Entry 7UWN (electron microscopy, 3.01 A resolution); this record covers chains A and G of the 7 polymer chains in the assembly.

== Chain A ==
Molecule: Interleukin-17A
Source organism: Homo sapiens
Reference sequence: Q16552 (IL17_HUMAN); residues 24-155 here = UniProt positions 24-155
Amino-acid sequence (170 residues; row label = number of the first residue in the row):
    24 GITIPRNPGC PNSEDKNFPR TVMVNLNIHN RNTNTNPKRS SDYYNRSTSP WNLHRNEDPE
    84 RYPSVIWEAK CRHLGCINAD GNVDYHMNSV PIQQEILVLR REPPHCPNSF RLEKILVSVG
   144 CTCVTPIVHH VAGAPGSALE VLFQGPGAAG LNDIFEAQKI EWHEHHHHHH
Unresolved in the structure: 24-33, 53-60, 128-129, 155-193
Disulfide bonds: Cys94-Cys144, Cys99-Cys146
Glycans and other covalent adducts: N-acetylglucosamine (NAG) linked to Asn68
Sequence notes: expression tag (156-193)

== Chain G ==
Molecule: Isoform 5 of Interleukin-17 receptor C
Source organism: Homo sapiens
Reference sequence: Q8NAC3 (I17RC_HUMAN), isoform Q8NAC3-5; numbering as in UniProt (aligned over 21-465)
Amino-acid sequence (479 residues; numbered 21 to 499; the number before each row is that of its first residue):
    21 LERLVGPQDA THCSPGLSCR LWDSDILCLP GDIVPAPGPV LAPTHLQTEL VLRCQKETDC
    81 DLCLRVAVHL AVHGHWEEPE DEEKFGGAAD LGVEEPRNAS LQAQVVLSFQ AYPTARCVLL
   141 EVQVPAALVQ FGQSVGSVVY DCFEAALGSE VRIWSYTQPR YEKELNHTQQ LPDCRGLEVW
   201 NSIPSCWALP WLNVSADGDN VHLVLNVSEE QHFGLSLYWN QVQGPPKPRW HKNLTGPQII
   261 TLNHTDLVPC LCIQVWPLEP DSVRTNICPF REDPRAHQNL WQAARLRLLT LQSWLLDAPC
   321 SLPAEAALCW RAPGGDPCQP LVPPLSWENV TVDKVLEFPL LKGHPNLCVQ VNSSEKLQLQ
   381 ECLWADSLGP LKDDVLLLET RGPQDNRSLC ALEPSGCTSL PSKASTRAAR LGEYLLQDLQ
   441 SGQCLQLWDD DLGALWACPM DKYIHAAALE VLFQGPGAAE DQVDPRLIDG KHHHHHHHH
Unresolved in the structure: 21, 57-58, 75-79, 96-118, 147, 167-168, 194, 241-245, 269-270, 466-499
Disulfide bonds: Cys33-Cys39, Cys48-Cys137, Cys74-Cys80, Cys83-Cys162, Cys272-Cys288
Glycans and other covalent adducts: N-acetylglucosamine (NAG) linked to Asn186, Asn213
Sequence notes: conflict Leu111 (Ser in Q8NAC3), Arg307 (Gln in Q8NAC3); expression tag (466-499)

== Interface between chain A and chain G ==
Pairs across the interface (28):
  Leu49(A) - Ser44(G)
  Leu49(A) - Ile46(G)  hydrophobic
  Ile51(A) - Ser44(G)
  Ile51(A) - Asp45(G)
  His52(A) - Asp45(G)
  Lys61(A) - Asp81(G)
  Lys61(A) - Ala165(G)
  Ser63(A) - Pro133(G)
  Ser64(A) - Tyr132(G)  hydrogen bond (side chain-backbone)
  Ser64(A) - Pro133(G)
  Tyr66(A) - Asp281(G)
  Tyr67(A) - Tyr132(G)
  Arg69(A) - Asp281(G)  salt bridge
  Trp74(A) - Tyr132(G)
  Leu76(A) - Tyr132(G)  hydrophobic
  Arg78(A) - Gln130(G)
  Arg78(A) - Trp174(G)
  Pro82(A) - Pro50(G)
  Glu83(A) - Leu49(G)
  Glu83(A) - Gly51(G)
  Arg84(A) - Leu49(G)
  Tyr85(A) - Asp45(G)
  Tyr85(A) - Ile46(G)
  Tyr85(A) - Cys48(G)
  Tyr85(A) - Leu49(G)
  Trp90(A) - Gln130(G)
  Leu122(A) - Leu47(G)  hydrophobic
  Phe133(A) - Leu49(G)  hydrophobic
Other interface residues (no listed pair), chain A (23 interface residues in all): Asn50, Asp65, Ser87, Arg124
Other interface residues (no listed pair), chain G (17 interface residues in all): Ala131, Glu164

== Overview ==
23 residues of chain A face 17 of chain G across their interface; the contacts include 1 hydrogen bond and 1
salt bridge. Polar pairs include Arg69(A)-Asp281(G) and Ser64(A)-Tyr132(G). Covalently linked
N-acetylglucosamine: at Asn68(A). N-acetylglucosamine is covalently linked to Asn186(G) and Asn213(G).
Here chain A is Interleukin-17A and chain G is Isoform 5 of Interleukin-17 receptor C, both from Homo sapiens.
Entry 7UWN (Structure of the IL-17A-IL-17RA-IL-17RC ternary complex) was determined by electron microscopy
together with 7UWJ, 7UWK, 7UWL and 7UWM from the same study.
